PDB entry 1WBD | X-ray diffraction, 2.40 A resolution | chains A and E of the 4 polymer chains in the assembly

# Chain A
Name: DNA mismatch repair protein muts
From: Escherichia coli
UniProtKB: P23909 (MUTS_ECOLI); residue numbers follow UniProt; this construct covers 1-800
Chain sequence (800 residues; numbered 1 to 800; the number before each row is that of its first residue):
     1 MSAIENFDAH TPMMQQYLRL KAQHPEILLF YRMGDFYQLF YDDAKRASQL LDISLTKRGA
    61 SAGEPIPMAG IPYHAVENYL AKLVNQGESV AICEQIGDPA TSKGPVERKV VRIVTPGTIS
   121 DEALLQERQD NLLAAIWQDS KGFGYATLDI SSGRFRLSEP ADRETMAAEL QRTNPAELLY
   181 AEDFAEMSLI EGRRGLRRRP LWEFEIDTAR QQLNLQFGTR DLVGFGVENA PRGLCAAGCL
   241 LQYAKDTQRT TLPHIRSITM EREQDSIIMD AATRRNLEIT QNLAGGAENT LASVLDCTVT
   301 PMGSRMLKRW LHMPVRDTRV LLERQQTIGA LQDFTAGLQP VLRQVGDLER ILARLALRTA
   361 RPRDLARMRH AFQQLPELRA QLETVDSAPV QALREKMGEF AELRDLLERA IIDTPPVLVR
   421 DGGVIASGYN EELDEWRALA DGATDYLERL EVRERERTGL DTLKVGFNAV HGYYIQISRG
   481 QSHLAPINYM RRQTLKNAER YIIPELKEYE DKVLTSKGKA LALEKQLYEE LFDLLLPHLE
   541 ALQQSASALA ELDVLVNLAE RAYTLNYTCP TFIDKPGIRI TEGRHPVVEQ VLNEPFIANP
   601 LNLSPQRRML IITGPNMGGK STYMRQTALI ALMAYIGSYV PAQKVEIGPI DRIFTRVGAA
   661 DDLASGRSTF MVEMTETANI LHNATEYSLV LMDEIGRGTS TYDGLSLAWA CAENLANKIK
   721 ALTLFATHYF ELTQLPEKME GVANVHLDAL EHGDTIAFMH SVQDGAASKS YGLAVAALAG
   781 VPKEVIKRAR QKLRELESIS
Unresolved in the structure: 1, 659-669
Differences from the reference sequence: engineered mutation Gln38 (Glu in P23909)
Ion coordination: Mg2+: Ser621 (together with ADP)
Small-molecule neighbours: ADP (adenosine-5'-diphosphate): Val588, Leu592, Pro595, Phe596, Ile597, Asn599, Pro615, Asn616, Met617, Gly618, Gly619, Lys620, Ser621, Thr622, His760
Swiss-Prot annotation at these positions:
  - binding site (ATP): Gly614 to Ser621
Reported in the primary citation:
  - binding site for the 17-nt DNA strand: Phe36
  - mutagenesis - E38Q: unchanged binding to G.T mismatch
  - mutagenesis - E38Q: increased binding to homoduplex DNA
  - mutagenesis - E38Q: unchanged catalytic activity on mismatched DNA

# Chain E
Molecule: 18-nt DNA strand
Sequence (18 nucleotides; row label = number of the first residue in the row):
     1 AGCTGCCAGG CACCAGTG

# Chain A / chain E interface
Residue-residue contacts (27; chain A residue first):
  Thr11(A) with DA12(E), phosphate contact; DC13(E), phosphate contact
  Pro12(A) with DA12(E), phosphate contact
  Met13(A) with DC11(E), phosphate contact; DA12(E), hydrogen bond to the phosphate
  Met33(A) with DG9(E), hydrogen bond to the base; DG10(E), sugar contact
  Gly34(A) with DG9(E), sugar contact; DG10(E), hydrogen bond to the sugar
  Asp35(A) with DA8(E), sugar contact; DG9(E), hydrogen bond to the sugar
  Phe36(A) with DA8(E), base contact; DG9(E), base contact
  Arg58(A) with DG10(E), base contact; DC11(E), hydrogen bond to the base; DA12(E), hydrogen bond to the sugar
  Gly59(A) with DC13(E), sugar contact
  Ala60(A) with DC13(E), phosphate contact
  Ser61(A) with DC13(E), hydrogen bond to the phosphate; DC14(E), phosphate contact
  Gln95(A) with DG10(E), hydrogen bond to the phosphate
  Pro99(A) with DG10(E), phosphate contact
  Pro105(A) with DC11(E), phosphate contact
  Val106(A) with DC11(E), hydrogen bond to the phosphate
  Arg108(A) with DG10(E), hydrogen bond to the phosphate; DC11(E), salt bridge to the phosphate
  Val470(A) with DC7(E), phosphate contact
Also at the interface, not in a pair above, chain A (18 interface residues in all): Gln38

# In short
The interface between chain A and chain E involves 18 residues on one side and 8 on the other; the contacts
include 10 hydrogen bonds and 1 salt bridge. Among the polar pairs are Met33(A)-DG9(E), Arg58(A)-DC11(E) and
Gly34(A)-DG10(E). The paper reports a binding site for the 17-nt DNA strand at Phe36(A); E38Q of chain A
increases binding to homoduplex DNA.
Chain A is DNA mismatch repair protein muts (Escherichia coli) and chain E is an 18-nt DNA strand; the
structure, Crystal structure of E. coli DNA mismatch repair enzyme MutS, E38Q mutant, in complex with a ...,
was determined by X-ray diffraction (same publication as 1WBB).
